Entry 4AMF (X-ray diffraction, 1.52 A resolution); this record covers chain A.

# Chain A
Name: PHOX
From: Pseudomonas fluorescens
Notes: EC 3.1.3.1; fragment: yes
Reference sequence: Q3K5N8 (Q3K5N8_PSEPF); residues 8-586 here correspond to UniProt positions 55-633 (UniProt number = residue number + 47)
Chain sequence (588 residues; row label = number of the first residue in the row):
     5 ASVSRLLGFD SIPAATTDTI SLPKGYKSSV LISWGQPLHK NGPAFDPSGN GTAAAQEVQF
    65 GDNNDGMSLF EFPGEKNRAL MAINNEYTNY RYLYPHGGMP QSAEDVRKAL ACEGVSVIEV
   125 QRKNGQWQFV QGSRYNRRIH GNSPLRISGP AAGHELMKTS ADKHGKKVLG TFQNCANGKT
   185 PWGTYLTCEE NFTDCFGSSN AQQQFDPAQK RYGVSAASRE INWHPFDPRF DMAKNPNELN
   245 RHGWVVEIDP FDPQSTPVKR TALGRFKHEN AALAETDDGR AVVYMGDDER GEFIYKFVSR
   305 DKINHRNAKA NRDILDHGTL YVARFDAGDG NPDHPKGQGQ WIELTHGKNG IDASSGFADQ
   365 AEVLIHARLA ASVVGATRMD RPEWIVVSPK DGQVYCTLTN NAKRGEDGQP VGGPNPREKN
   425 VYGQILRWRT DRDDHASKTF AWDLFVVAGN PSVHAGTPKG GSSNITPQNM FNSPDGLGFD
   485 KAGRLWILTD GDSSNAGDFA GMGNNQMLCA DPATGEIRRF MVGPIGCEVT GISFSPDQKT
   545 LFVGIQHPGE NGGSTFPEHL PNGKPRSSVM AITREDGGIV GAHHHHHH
Unresolved in the structure: 5-7, 589-592
Sequence notes: expression tag (5-7, 587-592)
Ion coordination: mu-oxo-diiron Fe: Glu90, Cys179, Glu194, Glu273, Asp292, Glu387 (together with AMP-PCP); Ca2+ site 1: Glu273, Glu387, Asp479 (together with mu-oxo-diiron); Ca2+ site 2: Glu387, Asp479, Asp494 (together with AMP-PCP); Ca2+ site 3: Asp494, Glu532 (together with AMP-PCP)
Small-molecule neighbours:
  - AMP-PCP (ACP; phosphomethylphosphonic acid adenylate ester): Glu90, Glu194, Asn195, Arg223, Glu273, Asp292, Arg294, Arg385, Glu387, Asp479, Asp494, Glu532
  - mu-oxo-diiron (FEO): Asp69, Glu90, Cys179, Glu194, Glu273, Asp292, Arg385, Glu387, Asp479
What the authors report for this chain:
  - mu-oxo-diiron coordination: Cys179
  - conformationally variable residues (side-chain flip): Arg385
  - binding site for AMP-PCP: Arg385
  - mutagenesis - R385A: decreased catalytic activity

# In short
Bound to chain A: AMP-PCP and mu-oxo-diiron. Glu90, Cys179, Glu194, Glu273, Asp292 and Glu387 form the
mu-oxo-diiron Fe site. Glu273, Glu387 and Asp479 form the Ca2+ site 1. From the paper: a binding site for
AMP-PCP at Arg385; R385A reduces catalytic activity.
Chain A is PHOX (Pseudomonas fluorescens); the structure, Pseudomonas fluorescens PhoX in complex with the
substrate analogue AppCp, was determined by X-ray diffraction together with 4ALF, 4A9V, 4A9X and 3ZWU from the
same study.
